8QT0 - chains A and B; structure by X-ray diffraction, 1.85 A resolution.

Chain A:
Protein: NAD-dependent protein deacetylase sirtuin-2
Organism: Homo sapiens
Notes: EC 3.5.1.-
UniProtKB: Q8IXJ6 (SIR2_HUMAN); residues 56-356 here = UniProt positions 56-356
Chain sequence (304 residues; row label = number of the first residue in the row):
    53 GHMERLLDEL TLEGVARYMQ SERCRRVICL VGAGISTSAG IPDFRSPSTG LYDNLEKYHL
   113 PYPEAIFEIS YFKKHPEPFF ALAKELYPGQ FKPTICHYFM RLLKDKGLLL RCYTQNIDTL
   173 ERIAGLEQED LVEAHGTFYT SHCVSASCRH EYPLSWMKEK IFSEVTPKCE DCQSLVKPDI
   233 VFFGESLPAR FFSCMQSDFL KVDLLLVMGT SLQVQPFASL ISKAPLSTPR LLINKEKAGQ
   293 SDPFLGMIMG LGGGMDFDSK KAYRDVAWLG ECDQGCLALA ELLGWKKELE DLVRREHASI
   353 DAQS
Disordered / not traced: 53-55, 114, 299-303
Sequence notes: expression tag (53-55)
Metal / ion sites: Zn2+: Cys195, Cys200, Cys221, Cys224
Ligand contacts: 3-dodecylsulfanyl-3-methyl-butanoic acid (WWE): Phe96, Arg97, Phe119, Phe131, Leu134, Ala135, Leu138, Tyr139, Pro140, Phe143, Ile169, Asp170, His187, Phe190, Ile232, Val233, Phe235
Swiss-Prot annotation at these positions:
  - active site: His187 (Proton acceptor)
  - binding site (NAD(+)): Ala85 to Thr89, Asp95 to Arg97, Gln167 to Asp170, Thr262, Ser263, Asn286 to Glu288, Cys324
  - binding site (Zn(2+)): Cys195, Cys200, Cys221, Cys224
  - modified residue (Phosphoserine): Ser100, Ser207

Chain B:
Protein: Peptide-based super-slow substrate TNFn-3
Chain sequence (10 residues; row label = number of the first residue in the row):
     1 EALPKKXGGX
Disordered / not traced: 1-2
Covalently attached groups: 3-dodecylsulfanyl-3-methyl-butanoic acid (WWE) linked to Lys6
Modified positions: NIY (meta-nitro-tyrosine) at position 7; NH2 (amino group) at position 10

Chain A / chain B interface:
Residue-residue contacts (22; chain A residue first):
  Arg97(A) - Lys6(B)
  Arg97(A) - Gly8(B)
  Arg97(A) - Gly9(B)
  Val233(A) - Lys6(B)  hydrogen bond (backbone-side chain)
  Phe234(A) - Lys6(B)
  Phe235(A) - Lys6(B)
  Gly236(A) - Lys5(B)
  Gly236(A) - Lys6(B)  hydrogen bond (backbone-backbone)
  Glu237(A) - Lys5(B)
  Glu237(A) - Lys6(B)  hydrogen bond (backbone-backbone)
  Ser238(A) - Leu3(B)
  Ser238(A) - Pro4(B)
  Ser238(A) - Lys5(B)
  Leu239(A) - Leu3(B)
  Leu239(A) - Pro4(B)  hydrogen bond (backbone-backbone)
  Pro240(A) - Leu3(B)
  Ala241(A) - Leu3(B)
  Phe244(A) - Pro4(B)  hydrophobic
  Gln265(A) - Gly9(B)
  Val266(A) - Gly9(B)
  Gln267(A) - Gly9(B)  hydrogen bond (backbone-backbone)
  Gln267(A) - NH2_10(B)  hydrogen bond (backbone-backbone)
Other interface residues (no listed pair), chain A (15 interface residues in all): His187
Other interface residues (no listed pair), chain B (8 interface residues in all): NIY_7

Overview:
15 residues of chain A and 8 residues of chain B are in contact; the contacts include 6 hydrogen bonds. Polar
contacts include Val233(A)-Lys6(B), Gly236(A)-Lys6(B) and Glu237(A)-Lys6(B). Bound to chain A:
3-dodecylsulfanyl-3-methyl-butanoic acid. 3-dodecylsulfanyl-3-methyl-butanoic acid is covalently linked to
Lys6(B).
Chain A is NAD-dependent protein deacetylase sirtuin-2 (Homo sapiens) and chain B is Peptide-based super-slow
substrate TNFn-3; the structure, Crystal structure of human Sirt2 in complex with the super-slow substrate
TNFn-3, was determined by X-ray diffraction.
